3D1N - chains K and L of the 4 polymer chains in the assembly; structure by X-ray diffraction, 2.51 A resolution.

[Chain K (and L)]
Protein: POU domain, class 6, transcription factor 1
Organism: Homo sapiens
Notes: fragment: POU Domain; chain L of this document is another copy of the same molecule, construct and numbering; everything in this record applies to it too
UniProt: Q14863 (PO6F1_HUMAN); numbering as in UniProt (aligned over 142-292)
Amino-acid sequence (151 residues; each row starts with the number of its first residue):
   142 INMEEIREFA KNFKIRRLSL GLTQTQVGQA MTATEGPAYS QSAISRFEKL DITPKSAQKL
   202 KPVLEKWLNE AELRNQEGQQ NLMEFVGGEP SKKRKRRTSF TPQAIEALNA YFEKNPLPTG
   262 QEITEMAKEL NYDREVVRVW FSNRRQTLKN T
Disordered / not traced: 142 (chain L: 142, 288-292)
Construct notes: conflict Mse144 (Leu in Q14863), Mse172 (Leu in Q14863), Mse267 (Ile in Q14863); engineered mutation Ser186 (Cys in Q14863), Ser283 (Cys in Q14863)
Modified positions: Mse144, Mse172, Mse267 (selenomethionine); Mse224 (selenomethionine; parent Met)

[Interface between chain K and chain L]
Residue-residue contacts (6):
  Ile156(K) - Leu159(L)
  Asn291(K) - Lys233(L)  hydrogen bond (backbone-side chain)
  Asn291(K) - Lys234(L)  hydrogen bond (side chain-backbone)
  Asn291(K) - Arg235(L)
  Thr292(K) - Arg235(L)
  Thr292(K) - Lys236(L)
Interface residues without a listed pair, chain K (5 interface residues in all): Leu159, Ser160
Interface residues without a listed pair, chain L (6 interface residues in all): Ser160

[In short]
5 residues of chain K face 6 of chain L across their interface; the contacts include 2 hydrogen bonds. Among
the polar pairs are Asn291(K)-Lys233(L) and Asn291(K)-Lys234(L).
Chain K and chain L are both POU domain, class 6, transcription factor 1 (Homo sapiens); the structure,
Structure of human Brn-5 transcription factor in complex with corticotrophin-releasing hormone gene promoter,
was determined by X-ray diffraction.
